3WCW - chains A and E of the 8 polymer chains in the assembly; structure by X-ray diffraction, 2.50 A resolution.

== Chain A (and E) ==
Name: A1 globin chain of giant V2 hemoglobin
From: Lamellibrachia satsuma
Notes: chain E of this document is another copy of the same molecule, construct and numbering; everything in this record applies to it too
UniProtKB: S0BBU7 (S0BBU7_LAMSA); residues 1-146 here correspond to UniProt positions 20-165 (UniProt number = residue number + 19)
Amino-acid sequence (146 residues; row label = number of the first residue in the row):
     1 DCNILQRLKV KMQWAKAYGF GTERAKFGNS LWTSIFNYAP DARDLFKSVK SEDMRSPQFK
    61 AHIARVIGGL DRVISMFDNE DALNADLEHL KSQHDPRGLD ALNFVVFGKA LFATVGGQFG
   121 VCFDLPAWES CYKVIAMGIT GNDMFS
Disulfides: Cys2-Cys131
Bound ions: heme Fe: His94 (together with oxygen molecule)
Small-molecule neighbours:
  - heme (HEM): Leu45, Phe46, Ser48, Val49, His62, Arg65, Val66, Gly69, Leu70, Arg72, Leu90, Gln93, His94, Arg97, Leu99, Asn103, Phe104, Phe107, Tyr132, Ile135, Ile139
  - heme / oxygen molecule: Trp32, Leu45, Phe46, Ser48, Val49, His62, Arg65, Val66, Gly69, Leu70, Arg72, Leu90, Gln93, His94, Arg97, Leu99, Asn103, Phe104, Phe107, Tyr132, Ile135, Ile139
  - oxygen molecule (OXY): Trp32, Phe46, His62, Val66, His94

== Chain A / chain E interface ==
Contacting residue pairs - 32 pairs, chain A then chain E:
  Ser30(A) - Val121(E)
  Tyr38(A) - Phe123(E)  hydrogen bond (side chain-backbone)
  Tyr38(A) - Asp124(E)
  Tyr38(A) - Leu125(E)  hydrogen bond (side chain-backbone)
  Tyr38(A) - Pro126(E)
  Lys109(A) - Leu125(E)
  Lys109(A) - Pro126(E)
  Lys109(A) - Glu129(E)  salt bridge
  Phe112(A) - Leu125(E)  hydrophobic
  Ala113(A) - Val121(E)
  Ala113(A) - Phe123(E)
  Thr114(A) - Val121(E)
  Gly116(A) - Gly117(E)
  Gly117(A) - Gly116(E)
  Gly117(A) - Gly120(E)
  Gly117(A) - Val121(E)
  Gly120(A) - Gly117(E)
  Val121(A) - Ser30(E)
  Val121(A) - Ser34(E)
  Val121(A) - Ala113(E)
  Val121(A) - Thr114(E)
  Val121(A) - Gly117(E)
  Val121(A) - Gln118(E)
  Phe123(A) - Tyr38(E)  hydrogen bond (backbone-side chain)
  Phe123(A) - Ala113(E)
  Asp124(A) - Tyr38(E)
  Leu125(A) - Tyr38(E)  hydrogen bond (backbone-side chain)
  Leu125(A) - Lys109(E)
  Leu125(A) - Phe112(E)  hydrophobic
  Pro126(A) - Tyr38(E)
  Pro126(A) - Lys109(E)
  Glu129(A) - Lys109(E)  salt bridge
Other interface residues (no listed pair), chain A (17 interface residues in all): Ser34, Gln118

== In short ==
Chain A and chain E each contribute 17 residues to their interface; the contacts include 4 hydrogen bonds and
2 salt bridges. Polar contacts include Lys109(A)-Glu129(E), Tyr38(A)-Phe123(E) and Tyr38(A)-Leu125(E). Bound
to chain A: heme, oxygen molecule and heme / oxygen molecule.
Chain A and chain E are both A1 globin chain of giant V2 hemoglobin (Lamellibrachia satsuma); the structure,
The structure of a deoxygenated 400 kda hemoglobin provides a more accurate description of the cooperative
..., was determined by X-ray diffraction together with 3WCT, 3WCU and 3WCV from the same study.
